6K0B - chains E and U of the 14 polymer chains in the assembly; structure by electron microscopy, 4.30 A resolution (low resolution: residue-level contacts below are approximate; hydrogen-bond / salt-bridge calls are withheld).

== Chain E ==
Protein: Ribonuclease P protein component 1
Source organism: Methanocaldococcus jannaschii (strain ATCC 43067 / DSM 2661 / JAL-1 / JCM 10045 / NBRC 100440)
Notes: EC 3.1.26.5; fragment: Rpp29
UniProt: Q57903 (RNP1_METJA); residues 1-95 here = UniProt positions 1-95
Chain sequence (95 residues; numbered 1 to 95; the number before each row is that of its first residue):
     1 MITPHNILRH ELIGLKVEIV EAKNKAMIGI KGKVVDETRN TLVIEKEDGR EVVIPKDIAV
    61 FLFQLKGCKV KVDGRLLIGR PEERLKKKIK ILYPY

== Chain U ==
Molecule: tRNA
Source organism: Escherichia coli
Notes: fragment: tRNA
Sequence (83 nucleotides; numbered 1 to 83; the number before each row is that of its first residue):
     1 GGUGGGGUUC CCGAGCGGCC AAAGGGAGCA GACUCUAAAU CUGCCGUCAU CGACUUCGAA
    61 GGUUCGAAUC CUUCCCCCAC CAC

== Interface between chain E and chain U ==
Contacting residue pairs - 6 pairs, chain E then chain U:
  Arg-39(E) / G61(U)
  Arg-80(E) / G62(U)
  Lys-86(E) / A67(U)
  Lys-87(E) / U55(U)
  Lys-87(E) / U56(U)
  Lys-88(E) / G61(U)

== Overview ==
Chain E and chain U each contribute 5 residues to their interface.
Here chain E is Ribonuclease P protein component 1 (Methanocaldococcus jannaschii (strain ATCC 43067 / DSM
2661 / JAL-1 / JCM 10045 / NBRC 100440)) and chain U is tRNA (Escherichia coli). Entry 6K0B (cryo-EM structure
of archaeal Ribonuclease P with mature tRNA) was determined by electron microscopy, deposited together with
6K0A.
